1N9G - chains E and F of the 6 polymer chains in the assembly; structure by X-ray diffraction, 1.98 A resolution.

Chain E:
Name: 2,4-dienoyl-CoA reductase
Source organism: Candida tropicalis
Reference sequence: Q8WZM3 (ETR1_CANTR); residues 1-386 here = UniProt positions 1-386
Sequence (386 residues; numbered 1 to 386; the number before each row is that of its first residue):
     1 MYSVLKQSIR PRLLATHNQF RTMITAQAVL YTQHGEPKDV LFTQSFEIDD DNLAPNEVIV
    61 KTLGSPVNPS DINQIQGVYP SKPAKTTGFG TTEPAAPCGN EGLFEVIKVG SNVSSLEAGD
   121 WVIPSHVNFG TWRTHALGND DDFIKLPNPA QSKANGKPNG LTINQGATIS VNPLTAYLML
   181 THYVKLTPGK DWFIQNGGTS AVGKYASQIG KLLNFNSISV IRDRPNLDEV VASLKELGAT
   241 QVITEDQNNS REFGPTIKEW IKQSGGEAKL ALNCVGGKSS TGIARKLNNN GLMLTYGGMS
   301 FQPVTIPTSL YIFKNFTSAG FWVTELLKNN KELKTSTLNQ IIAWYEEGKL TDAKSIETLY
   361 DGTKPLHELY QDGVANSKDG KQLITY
Unresolved in the structure: 1-22
Residues lining bound ligands: NADP (NAP; NADP nicotinamide-adenine-dinucleotide phosphate): N68, P69, V171, N172, T175, G197, T199, S200, A201, V202, R222, R224, C274, V275, Y296, G297, G298, M299, F321, W322, V323, S377, K378, K381
Curated features (UniProtKB/Swiss-Prot):
  - active site: Y79 (Proton donor)
  - binding site (NADP(+)): N172, T199 to V202, R222 to R224, Y296 to M299, F321 to V323, K381
  - mutagenesis: Y79 (Y79N: 0.1% of catalytic activity)

Chain F:
Name: 2,4-dienoyl-CoA reductase
Source organism: Candida tropicalis
Reference sequence: Q8WZM4 (ETR2_CANTR); numbering as in UniProt (aligned over 1-386)
Sequence (386 residues; each row starts with the number of its first residue):
     1 MYSVLKQSIR PRLLATHNQF RTMITAQAVL YTQHGEPKDV LFTQSFEIDD DNLAPNEVIV
    61 KTLGSPINPS DINQIQGVYP SKPAKTTGFG TAEPAAPCGN EGLFEVIKVG SNVSSLEAGD
   121 WVIPSHVNFG TWRTHALGND DDFIKLPNPA QSKANGKPNG LTINQGATIS VNPLTAYLML
   181 THYVKLTPGK DWFIQNGGTS AVGKYASQIG KLLNFNSISV IRDRPNLDEV VASLKELGAT
   241 QVITEDQNNS KEFGPTIKEW IKQSGGEAKL ALNCVGGKSS TGIARKLNNN GLMLTYGGMS
   301 FQPVTIPTSL YIFKNFTSAG FWVTELLKNN KELKTSTLNQ IIAWYEEGKL TDAKSIETLY
   361 DGTKPLHELY QDGVANSKDG KQLITY
Unresolved in the structure: 1-22
Curated features (UniProtKB/Swiss-Prot):
  - active site: Y79 (Proton donor)
  - binding site (NADP(+)): N172, T199 to V202, R222 to R224, Y296 to M299, F321 to V323, K381

Chain E / chain F interface:
Contacting residue pairs - 50 pairs, chain E then chain F:
  Y79(E) with F313(F), hydrophobic
  P80(E) with F313(F)
  T295(E) with T308(F); I312(F)
  Y296(E) with I312(F)
  G297(E) with T308(F); I312(F)
  G298(E) with T308(F)
  Q302(E) with T308(F)
  P303(E) with T305(F); I306(F)
  V304(E) with V304(F); T305(F); I306(F), hydrogen bond (backbone-backbone); Y311(F), hydrophobic
  T305(E) with P303(F); V304(F)
  I306(E) with P303(F); V304(F), hydrogen bond (backbone-backbone)
  T308(E) with T295(F); G297(F); Q302(F); V304(F)
  Y311(E) with V304(F), hydrophobic; Y311(F); S318(F), hydrogen bond; A319(F); G320(F)
  I312(E) with T295(F); Y296(F); G297(F); F321(F); W322(F)
  F313(E) with Y79(F), hydrophobic; P80(F), hydrophobic; W322(F), hydrophobic
  F316(E) with A319(F); G320(F)
  T317(E) with T317(F); S318(F)
  S318(E) with Y311(F), hydrogen bond; T317(F); S318(F), hydrogen bond (backbone-backbone)
  A319(E) with Y311(F); F316(F)
  G320(E) with Y311(F); F316(F)
  F321(E) with I312(F)
  W322(E) with I312(F); F313(F), hydrophobic
Also at the interface, not in a pair above, chain E (25 interface residues in all): V78, P307, N315
Also at the interface, not in a pair above, chain F (25 interface residues in all): V78, G298, P307, N315

Overview:
The chain E/chain F interface involves 25 residues from each chain, with 5 hydrogen bonds. Polar contacts
include Y311(E)-S318(F), S318(E)-Y311(F) and V304(E)-I306(F). Ligands of chain E: NADP.
Here chain E is 2,4-dienoyl-CoA reductase and chain F is 2,4-dienoyl-CoA reductase, both from Candida
tropicalis. Entry 1N9G (Mitochondrial 2-enoyl thioester reductase Etr1p/Etr2p heterodimer from Candida
tropicalis) was determined by X-ray diffraction.
